PDB entry 8G99 | electron microscopy, 2.80 A resolution | chains A and C of the 3 polymer chains in the assembly

== Chain A ==
Molecule: DNA polymerase alpha catalytic subunit
Source organism: Xenopus laevis
Notes: EC 2.7.7.7
UniProtKB: Q9DE46 (DPOLA_XENLA); residue numbers follow UniProt; this construct covers 335-1458
Sequence (1127 residues; row label = number of the first residue in the row):
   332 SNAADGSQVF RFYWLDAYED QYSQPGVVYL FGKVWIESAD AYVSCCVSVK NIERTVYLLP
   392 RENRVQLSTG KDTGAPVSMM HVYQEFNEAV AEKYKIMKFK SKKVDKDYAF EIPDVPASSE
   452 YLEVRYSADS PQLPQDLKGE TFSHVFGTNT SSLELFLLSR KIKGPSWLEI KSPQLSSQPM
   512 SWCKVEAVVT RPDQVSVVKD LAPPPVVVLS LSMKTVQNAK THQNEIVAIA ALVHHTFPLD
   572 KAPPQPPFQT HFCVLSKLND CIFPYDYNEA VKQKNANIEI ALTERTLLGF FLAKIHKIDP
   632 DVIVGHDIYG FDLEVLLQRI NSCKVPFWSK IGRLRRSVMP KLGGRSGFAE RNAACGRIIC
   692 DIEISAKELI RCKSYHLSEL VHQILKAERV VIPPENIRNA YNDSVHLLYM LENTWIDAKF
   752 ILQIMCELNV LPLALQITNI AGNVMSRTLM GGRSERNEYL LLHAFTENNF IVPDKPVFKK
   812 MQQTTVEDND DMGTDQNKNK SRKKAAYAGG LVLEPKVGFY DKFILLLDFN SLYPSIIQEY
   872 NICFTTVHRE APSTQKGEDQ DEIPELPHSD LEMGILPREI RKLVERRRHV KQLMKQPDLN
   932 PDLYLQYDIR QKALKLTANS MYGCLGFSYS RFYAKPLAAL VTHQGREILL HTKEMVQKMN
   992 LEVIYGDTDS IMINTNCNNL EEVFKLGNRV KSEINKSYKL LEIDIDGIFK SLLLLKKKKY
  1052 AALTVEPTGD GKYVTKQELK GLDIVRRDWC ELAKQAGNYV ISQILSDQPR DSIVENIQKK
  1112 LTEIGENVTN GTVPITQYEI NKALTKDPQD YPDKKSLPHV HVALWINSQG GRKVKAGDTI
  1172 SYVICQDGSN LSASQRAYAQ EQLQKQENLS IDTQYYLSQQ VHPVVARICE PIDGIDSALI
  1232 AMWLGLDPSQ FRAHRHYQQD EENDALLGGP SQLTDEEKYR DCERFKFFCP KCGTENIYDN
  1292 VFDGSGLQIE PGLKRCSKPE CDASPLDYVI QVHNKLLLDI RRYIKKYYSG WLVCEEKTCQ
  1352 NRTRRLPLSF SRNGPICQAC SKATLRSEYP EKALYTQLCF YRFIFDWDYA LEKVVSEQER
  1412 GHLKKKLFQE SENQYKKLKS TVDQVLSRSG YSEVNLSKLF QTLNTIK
Unresolved in the structure: 332-338, 809-840, 881-892, 1244-1250, 1453-1458
Construct notes: expression tag (332-334)
Swiss-Prot annotation at these positions:
  - zinc finger: C1280 to P1310 (CysA-type)
  - motif: C1345 to C1371 (CysB motif)
  - binding site (Zn(2+)): C1280, C1283, C1307, C1312, C1345, C1350, C1368, C1371
Bound ions: Zn2+ site 1: C1280, C1283, C1307, C1312; Zn2+ site 2: C1345, C1350, C1368, C1371

== Chain C ==
Molecule: DNA primase large subunit
Source organism: Xenopus laevis
UniProtKB: A0A1L8G3G3 (A0A1L8G3G3_XENLA); numbering as in UniProt (aligned over 1-513)
Sequence (513 residues; numbered 1 to 513; the number before each row is that of its first residue):
     1 MLFSRDRKYR HNTRLTGDRK GDLYPSSLQF YQHPPTENIS LIEFETFAIE RLKLLKAVEN
    61 LGVSYVKNSE EYSKKLELEL RKLKFPYRPL HEEISDDVYD LRRKDHISHF ILRLAYCQSE
   121 DLRRWFIQQE MDLFKFRFGL LTKESVQEFL KLNDLQYVAI SEDEKNMHKE DLMNSSFGLS
   181 LTKMEDTEFY KVPFQAALDL VRPRKVFLWR GFAFIPHKDI VSIVLNDFRA KLSKALALSA
   241 RSLPVVQSDE RLQPLLNHLS HSYIGQDFSS QSNTGKISLE QIDGFAAKSF PLCMRQLHKS
   301 LRENHHLRHG GRMQYGLFLK GIGLTLEQAL QFWRLEFTKG KVDSEKFDKV YAYSIRHNYG
   361 KEGKRTDYTP YSCMKVILSN PPSQGDYHGC PFRHSDPELL KQKLQSFKVP SSGINQILEL
   421 VKGMHYQLAC QKYFELTHSV DDCGFSLNHP NQYFAESQKL LTGSREIKKE QTARDSPAVT
   481 ASQLSSSSSS ASIPKSQSSA PEMEDLEQIF SEY
Unresolved in the structure: 1-15, 90-93, 156-216, 462-513
Bound ions: 4Fe-4S cluster Fe: C293, C373, C390, C430
Ligand contacts: 4Fe-4S cluster (SF4): P291, L292, C293, C373, V376, C390, P391, F392, Y426, Q427, C430, L447, P450, Y453

== How chain A and chain C interact ==
Contacting residue pairs (93; chain A residue first):
  K853(A) - S383(C)  hydrogen bond
  I894(A) - R241(C)  hydrogen bond (backbone-side chain)
  P895(A) - R241(C)
  E896(A) - R241(C)
  L971(A) - R241(C)
  H974(A) - A240(C)
  H974(A) - R241(C)
  R977(A) - L243(C)
  E978(A) - Q118(C)
  E978(A) - R123(C)  salt bridge
  L981(A) - Q118(C)
  H982(A) - D121(C)
  Q988(A) - R393(C)  hydrogen bond (backbone-side chain)
  N991(A) - P381(C)
  N991(A) - R393(C)  hydrogen bond
  N991(A) - H394(C)
  E993(A) - N380(C)  hydrogen bond (side chain-backbone)
  E993(A) - P381(C)
  N1007(A) - P381(C)  hydrogen bond (side chain-backbone)
  N1007(A) - P382(C)  hydrogen bond (side chain-backbone)
  N1007(A) - S383(C)
  R1101(A) - H309(C)
  R1101(A) - R312(C)
  D1102(A) - H306(C)  salt bridge
  D1102(A) - R312(C)  salt bridge
  D1102(A) - Y351(C)
  E1106(A) - K346(C)  salt bridge
  E1106(A) - V350(C)
  E1221(A) - K364(C)  salt bridge
  D1224(A) - H309(C)  salt bridge
  G1225(A) - H309(C)
  D1227(A) - Y353(C)  hydrogen bond
  D1227(A) - H357(C)  salt bridge
  A1229(A) - Y353(C)
  L1230(A) - Y353(C)  hydrophobic
  M1233(A) - Y353(C)  hydrophobic
  E1252(A) - P254(C)
  E1252(A) - H258(C)
  E1253(A) - H258(C)
  N1254(A) - T366(C)
  D1255(A) - R365(C)  salt bridge
  A1256(A) - H258(C)
  A1256(A) - H261(C)
  A1256(A) - S262(C)
  A1256(A) - Y263(C)  hydrogen bond (backbone-backbone)
  L1257(A) - H261(C)  hydrogen bond (backbone-backbone)
  L1257(A) - Y263(C)
  L1257(A) - S372(C)  hydrogen bond (backbone-side chain)
  L1257(A) - M374(C)
  L1257(A) - S379(C)
  L1258(A) - Y263(C)
  L1258(A) - R365(C)  hydrogen bond (backbone-side chain)
  L1258(A) - T366(C)
  L1258(A) - P370(C)
  L1258(A) - Y371(C)  hydrophobic
  G1259(A) - Y263(C)
  G1259(A) - R365(C)
  G1260(A) - R365(C)
  S1262(A) - E45(C)  hydrogen bond
  S1262(A) - L255(C)
  Q1263(A) - I49(C)
  Q1263(A) - Y263(C)  hydrogen bond (side chain-backbone)
  L1264(A) - R365(C)
  T1265(A) - D267(C)
  E1267(A) - K361(C)  salt bridge
  E1268(A) - R365(C)  salt bridge
  E1268(A) - Y368(C)  hydrogen bond
  R1271(A) - E362(C)  salt bridge
  Y1386(A) - I42(C)
  R1393(A) - I42(C)
  G1441(A) - R251(C)  hydrogen bond (backbone-side chain)
  Y1442(A) - L41(C)  hydrophobic
  Y1442(A) - R251(C)  hydrogen bond (backbone-side chain)
  S1443(A) - S40(C)
  S1443(A) - L41(C)  hydrogen bond (backbone-backbone)
  E1444(A) - N38(C)
  E1444(A) - I39(C)
  E1444(A) - R251(C)  hydrogen bond (backbone-side chain)
  V1445(A) - N38(C)
  V1445(A) - I39(C)  hydrogen bond (backbone-backbone)
  V1445(A) - L41(C)  hydrophobic
  V1445(A) - R251(C)
  N1446(A) - N38(C)
  L1447(A) - P35(C)
  L1447(A) - E37(C)  hydrogen bond (backbone-backbone)
  L1447(A) - I39(C)  hydrophobic
  L1447(A) - I107(C)  hydrophobic
  L1450(A) - L114(C)  hydrophobic
  L1450(A) - L252(C)  hydrophobic
  F1451(A) - P34(C)  hydrophobic
  F1451(A) - F110(C)
  F1451(A) - I111(C)
  F1451(A) - L114(C)  hydrophobic
Interface residues without a listed pair, chain A (62 interface residues in all): L842, E985, K989, N1009, Q1109, W1234, R1243, P1261, S1448, K1449, Q1452
Interface residues without a listed pair, chain C (71 interface residues in all): T36, F44, C117, S119, E120, V245, V246, Q247, I264, G265, K349, G363, T369, K375, L378, Q384, D386

== Overview ==
62 residues of chain A face 71 of chain C across their interface; the contacts include 21 hydrogen bonds and
11 salt bridges. Polar pairs include E978(A)-R123(C), D1102(A)-H306(C) and D1102(A)-R312(C). Bound to chain C:
4Fe-4S cluster. From UniProt: 8 Zn2+-binding residues on chain A.
Here chain A is DNA polymerase alpha catalytic subunit and chain C is DNA primase large subunit, both from
Xenopus laevis. Entry 8G99 (Partial auto-inhibitory complex of Xenopus laevis DNA polymerase alpha-primase)
was determined by electron microscopy together with 8G9F, 8G9L, 8G9N, 8G9O, 8UCU, 8UCV and 8 further entries
from the same study.
